Entry 3T0U (X-ray diffraction, 1.90 A resolution); this record covers chains A and B.

# Chain A (and B)
Molecule: Peroxisomal primary amine oxidase
Source organism: Pichia angusta
Notes: EC 1.4.3.21; chain B of this document is another copy of the same molecule, construct and numbering; everything in this record applies to it too
UniProt: P12807 (AMO_PICAN); residues 1-692 here = UniProt positions 1-692
Chain sequence (692 residues; numbered 1 to 692; the number before each row is that of its first residue):
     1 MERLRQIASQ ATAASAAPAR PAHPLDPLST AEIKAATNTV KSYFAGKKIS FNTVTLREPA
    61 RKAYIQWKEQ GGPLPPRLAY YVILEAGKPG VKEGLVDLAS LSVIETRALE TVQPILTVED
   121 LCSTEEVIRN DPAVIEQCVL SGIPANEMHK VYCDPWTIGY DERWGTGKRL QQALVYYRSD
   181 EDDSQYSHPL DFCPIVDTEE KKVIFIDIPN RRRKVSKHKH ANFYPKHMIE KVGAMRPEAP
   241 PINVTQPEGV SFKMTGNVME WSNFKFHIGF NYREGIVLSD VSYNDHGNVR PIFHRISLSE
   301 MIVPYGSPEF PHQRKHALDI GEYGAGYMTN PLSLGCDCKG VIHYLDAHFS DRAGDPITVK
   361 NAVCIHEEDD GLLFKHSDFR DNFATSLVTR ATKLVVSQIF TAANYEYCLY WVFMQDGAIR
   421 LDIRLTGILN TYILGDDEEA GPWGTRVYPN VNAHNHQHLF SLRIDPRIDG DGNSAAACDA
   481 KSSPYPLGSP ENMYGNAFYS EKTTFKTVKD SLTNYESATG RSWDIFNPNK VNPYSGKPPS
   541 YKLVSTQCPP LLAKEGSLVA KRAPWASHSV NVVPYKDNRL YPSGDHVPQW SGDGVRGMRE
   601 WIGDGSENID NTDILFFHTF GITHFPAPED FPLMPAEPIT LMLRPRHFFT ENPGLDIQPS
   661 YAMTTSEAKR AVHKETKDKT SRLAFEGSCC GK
Disordered / not traced: 1-15, 673-692 (chain B: 1-15, 674-681, 692)
Curated features (UniProtKB/Swiss-Prot):
  - active site: Asp-319 (Proton acceptor), Tyr-405 (Schiff-base intermediate with substrate)
  - binding site (substrate): Ala-317 to Met-328, Ala-402 to Tyr-407
  - binding site (Cu cation): His-456, His-458, His-624
  - binding site (Mn(2+)): Asp-465, Asp-613, Ile-614
  - modified residue: Tyr-405 (2',4',5'-topaquinone)
  - glycosylation: Asn-243 (N-linked (GlcNAc...) asparagine)
  - mutagenesis: Asp-319 (D319E: Strongly reduced activity; D319N: Loss of activity)
Disulfide bonds: Cys-338/Cys-364
Metal / ion sites: Cu+: His-456, His-458, His-624

# Chain A / chain B interface
Disulfides between the chains: Cys-122(A)/Cys-690(B)
Pairs across the interface (357):
  Cys-122(A) with Ser-688(B), hydrogen bond (backbone-side chain); Cys-690(B), disulfide; Gly-691(B)
  Glu-125(A) with Arg-380(B), salt bridge; Ser-688(B), hydrogen bond
  Glu-126(A) with Arg-682(B); Gly-687(B)
  Arg-129(A) with Phe-685(B); Glu-686(B), hydrogen bond (side chain-backbone); Gly-687(B), hydrogen bond (side chain-backbone)
  Asn-130(A) with Arg-682(B); Leu-683(B); Ala-684(B), hydrogen bond (side chain-backbone); Phe-685(B), hydrogen bond (side chain-backbone)
  Ala-145(A) with Phe-685(B)
  Met-148(A) with Phe-685(B), hydrophobic
  Tyr-152(A) with Arg-380(B)
  Cys-153(A) with Arg-380(B), hydrogen bond (backbone-side chain)
  Asp-154(A) with Phe-379(B); Arg-380(B), salt bridge
  Pro-155(A) with Phe-379(B)
  Glu-162(A) with Tyr-494(B), hydrogen bond
  Arg-178(A) with Asp-378(B), salt bridge; Arg-380(B)
  Glu-181(A) with Thr-665(B); Ser-666(B); Lys-669(B), salt bridge
  Asp-182(A) with Thr-664(B); Thr-665(B), hydrogen bond (side chain-backbone); Ser-666(B), hydrogen bond
  Gln-185(A) with Arg-380(B)
  Phe-223(A) with Leu-387(B)
  Tyr-224(A) with Thr-385(B); Ser-386(B), hydrogen bond (side chain-backbone); Leu-387(B), hydrophobic; Ala-662(B), hydrophobic; Met-663(B), hydrogen bond (side chain-backbone); Thr-664(B)
  Pro-225(A) with Pro-659(B)
  Met-228(A) with Glu-651(B); Leu-655(B)
  Lys-231(A) with Glu-651(B), salt bridge
  Val-232(A) with His-286(B)
  Met-235(A) with Leu-655(B); Asp-656(B); Ile-657(B); Gln-658(B); Pro-659(B)
  Arg-236(A) with Ser-262(B), hydrogen bond; Asn-263(B); Tyr-283(B); Pro-653(B), hydrogen bond (side chain-backbone); Gly-654(B); Asp-656(B), salt bridge; Ile-657(B); Gln-658(B), hydrogen bond (backbone-side chain)
  Glu-238(A) with Gln-658(B)
  Pro-240(A) with Glu-248(B); Gly-249(B); Val-250(B); Ser-251(B)
  Pro-241(A) with Thr-245(B); Gln-246(B); Glu-248(B)
  Ile-242(A) with Thr-245(B); Gln-246(B); Glu-367(B); Glu-368(B); Thr-392(B)
  Asn-243(A) with Asn-243(B); Val-244(B); Thr-245(B), hydrogen bond (backbone-backbone); Pro-247(B)
  Val-244(A) with Ile-242(B), hydrophobic; Asn-243(B)
  Thr-245(A) with Ile-242(B); Asn-243(B), hydrogen bond (backbone-backbone)
  Gln-246(A) with Pro-241(B); Ile-242(B)
  Pro-247(A) with Asn-243(B)
  Glu-248(A) with Pro-240(B); Pro-241(B)
  Gly-249(A) with Pro-240(B)
  Val-250(A) with Pro-240(B)
  Ser-251(A) with Pro-240(B)
  Ser-262(A) with Arg-236(B), hydrogen bond
  Asn-263(A) with Arg-236(B)
  Tyr-283(A) with Arg-236(B)
  His-286(A) with Val-232(B)
  Pro-304(A) with Phe-498(B)
  Tyr-305(A) with Asn-496(B), hydrogen bond (backbone-side chain)
  Gly-306(A) with Asn-496(B); Ala-497(B); Phe-498(B), hydrogen bond (backbone-backbone)
  Ser-307(A) with Asn-496(B), hydrogen bond (backbone-side chain)
  Pro-308(A) with Glu-491(B); Asn-496(B); Ala-497(B), hydrophobic
  Phe-310(A) with Tyr-494(B)
  Gln-313(A) with Tyr-494(B)
  Met-328(A) with Phe-383(B)
  Thr-329(A) with Phe-383(B)
  Asn-330(A) with Lys-375(B); Phe-383(B)
  Pro-331(A) with Phe-383(B)
  Leu-334(A) with Tyr-661(B)
  Gly-335(A) with Val-388(B)
  Cys-336(A) with Arg-390(B), hydrogen bond (backbone-side chain); Ser-660(B); Tyr-661(B), hydrophobic
  Asp-337(A) with Leu-372(B); Arg-390(B), salt bridge
  Asp-369(A) with Ile-242(B); Lys-339(B), salt bridge
  Asp-370(A) with Arg-424(B), salt bridge
  Gly-371(A) with Arg-424(B)
  Leu-372(A) with Ile-399(B), hydrophobic; Cys-408(B), hydrophobic; Tyr-410(B); Arg-424(B), hydrogen bond (backbone-side chain); Ala-636(B)
  Leu-373(A) with Pro-635(B); Ala-636(B), hydrogen bond (backbone-backbone)
  Phe-374(A) with Thr-426(B); Leu-633(B), hydrophobic; Met-634(B)
  Lys-375(A) with Asn-330(B); Asp-337(B), salt bridge; Glu-406(B); Thr-426(B), hydrogen bond (backbone-side chain); Gly-427(B), hydrogen bond (backbone-backbone)
  His-376(A) with Ala-403(B); Asn-404(B), hydrogen bond (side chain-backbone); Glu-406(B), salt bridge; Ile-428(B); Leu-633(B)
  Ser-377(A) with Thr-401(B); Glu-406(B), hydrogen bond (backbone-side chain)
  Asp-378(A) with Arg-178(B), salt bridge
  Phe-379(A) with Asp-154(B); Pro-155(B)
  Arg-380(A) with Glu-125(B), salt bridge; Tyr-152(B); Cys-153(B), hydrogen bond (side chain-backbone); Asp-154(B), salt bridge; Arg-178(B); Gln-185(B)
  Phe-383(A) with Met-328(B); Thr-329(B); Asn-330(B); Pro-331(B); Thr-401(B)
  Thr-385(A) with Tyr-224(B)
  Ser-386(A) with Tyr-224(B), hydrogen bond (backbone-side chain)
  Leu-387(A) with Phe-223(B); Tyr-224(B); Pro-225(B)
  Arg-390(A) with Cys-336(B), hydrogen bond (side chain-backbone); Asp-337(B), hydrogen bond (side chain-backbone); Lys-339(B)
  Ile-399(A) with Leu-372(B), hydrophobic; Lys-375(B)
  Thr-401(A) with Ser-377(B); Phe-383(B)
  Ala-403(A) with His-376(B)
  Asn-404(A) with His-376(B), hydrogen bond (backbone-side chain)
  Glu-406(A) with Lys-375(B); His-376(B), salt bridge; Ser-377(B), hydrogen bond (side chain-backbone)
  Cys-408(A) with Leu-372(B), hydrophobic
  Tyr-410(A) with Leu-372(B)
  Asp-416(A) with Pro-635(B)
  Arg-424(A) with Asp-370(B), salt bridge; Gly-371(B); Leu-372(B), hydrogen bond (side chain-backbone)
  Thr-426(A) with Phe-374(B); Lys-375(B), hydrogen bond (side chain-backbone)
  Gly-427(A) with Lys-375(B), hydrogen bond (backbone-backbone); His-376(B)
  Ile-428(A) with His-376(B)
  Pro-442(A) with Tyr-499(B)
  Trp-443(A) with Ser-483(B); Ala-497(B), hydrophobic; Phe-498(B)
  Thr-445(A) with Ser-535(B)
  Arg-446(A) with Pro-533(B), hydrogen bond (side chain-backbone); Tyr-534(B), hydrogen bond (side chain-backbone); Ser-535(B), hydrogen bond (backbone-backbone)
  Val-447(A) with Tyr-534(B)
  Tyr-448(A) with Tyr-534(B)
  Pro-449(A) with Tyr-534(B)
  Asn-455(A) with Phe-498(B), hydrogen bond (side chain-backbone); Tyr-499(B)
  His-456(A) with Phe-498(B)
  Gln-457(A) with Phe-498(B)
  Ala-480(A) with Leu-552(B), hydrophobic; Phe-625(B), hydrophobic
  Ser-482(A) with Leu-552(B), hydrogen bond (side chain-backbone); Lys-554(B)
  Ser-483(A) with Trp-443(B); Lys-554(B), hydrogen bond (backbone-side chain)
  Tyr-485(A) with Lys-554(B)
  Leu-487(A) with Glu-555(B); Gly-556(B); Ser-557(B)
  Glu-491(A) with Pro-308(B)
  Asn-492(A) with Lys-554(B)
  Tyr-494(A) with Glu-162(B), hydrogen bond; Phe-310(B); Gln-313(B); Ser-557(B); Leu-558(B)
  Gly-495(A) with Ala-553(B); Lys-554(B), hydrogen bond (backbone-backbone)
  Asn-496(A) with Tyr-305(B), hydrogen bond (side chain-backbone); Gly-306(B); Ser-307(B), hydrogen bond (side chain-backbone); Pro-308(B)
  Ala-497(A) with Gly-306(B); Pro-308(B), hydrophobic; Trp-443(B), hydrophobic
  Phe-498(A) with Pro-304(B); Gly-306(B), hydrogen bond (backbone-backbone); Trp-443(B); Asn-455(B), hydrogen bond (backbone-side chain); His-456(B); Gln-457(B); Leu-552(B), hydrophobic; Thr-623(B); Phe-625(B), hydrophobic
  Tyr-499(A) with Pro-442(B); Trp-443(B), hydrophobic; Asn-455(B); Phe-625(B)
  Ser-500(A) with Phe-625(B)
  Tyr-515(A) with Ser-517(B)
  Glu-516(A) with Ser-517(B)
  Ser-517(A) with Tyr-515(B); Glu-516(B); Ser-517(B), hydrogen bond (backbone-side chain); Pro-550(B)
  Ala-518(A) with Pro-550(B)
  Asn-532(A) with Pro-628(B)
  Pro-533(A) with Arg-446(B), hydrogen bond (backbone-side chain)
  Tyr-534(A) with Arg-446(B), hydrogen bond (backbone-side chain); Val-447(B); Tyr-448(B), hydrophobic; Pro-449(B)
  Ser-535(A) with Thr-445(B); Arg-446(B), hydrogen bond (backbone-backbone); Pro-628(B)
  Thr-546(A) with Thr-546(B), hydrogen bond
  Pro-550(A) with Ser-517(B); Ala-518(B)
  Leu-552(A) with Ser-482(B), hydrogen bond (backbone-side chain); Phe-498(B), hydrophobic
  Ala-553(A) with Gly-495(B)
  Lys-554(A) with Ser-483(B), hydrogen bond (side chain-backbone); Tyr-485(B); Asn-492(B); Gly-495(B), hydrogen bond (backbone-backbone)
  Glu-555(A) with Leu-487(B)
  Gly-556(A) with Leu-487(B)
  Ser-557(A) with Leu-487(B); Tyr-494(B)
  Leu-558(A) with Tyr-494(B)
  Thr-623(A) with Phe-498(B)
  Phe-625(A) with Ala-480(B), hydrophobic; Phe-498(B), hydrophobic; Tyr-499(B); Ser-500(B); Arg-646(B), hydrogen bond (backbone-side chain)
  Pro-626(A) with Arg-646(B)
  Ala-627(A) with Arg-646(B); His-647(B)
  Pro-628(A) with Asn-532(B); Ser-535(B); His-647(B); Phe-649(B); Thr-650(B); Glu-651(B); Asn-652(B)
  Glu-629(A) with Pro-645(B); Arg-646(B); His-647(B), hydrogen bond (side chain-backbone); Phe-648(B), hydrogen bond (side chain-backbone); Phe-649(B), hydrogen bond (side chain-backbone); Glu-651(B); Asn-652(B), hydrogen bond (backbone-backbone)
  Asp-630(A) with Arg-646(B), salt bridge
  Phe-631(A) with Glu-651(B); Asn-652(B), hydrogen bond (backbone-backbone)
  Pro-632(A) with Glu-651(B); Leu-655(B)
  Leu-633(A) with Phe-374(B), hydrophobic; Lys-375(B); His-376(B); Leu-387(B), hydrophobic; Asn-652(B), hydrogen bond (backbone-side chain)
  Met-634(A) with Phe-374(B)
  Pro-635(A) with Leu-373(B); Asp-416(B); Asn-652(B)
  Ala-636(A) with Leu-372(B); Leu-373(B), hydrogen bond (backbone-backbone)
  Glu-637(A) with Arg-644(B), salt bridge
  Arg-644(A) with Glu-637(B), salt bridge
  Pro-645(A) with Glu-629(B)
  Arg-646(A) with Phe-625(B), hydrogen bond (side chain-backbone); Pro-626(B); Ala-627(B); Glu-629(B); Asp-630(B), salt bridge
  His-647(A) with Ala-627(B); Pro-628(B); Glu-629(B), hydrogen bond (backbone-side chain)
  Phe-648(A) with Glu-629(B), hydrogen bond (backbone-side chain)
  Phe-649(A) with Pro-628(B); Glu-629(B), hydrogen bond (backbone-side chain)
  Thr-650(A) with Pro-628(B)
  Glu-651(A) with Met-228(B); Lys-231(B), salt bridge; Pro-628(B); Phe-631(B); Pro-632(B)
  Asn-652(A) with Pro-628(B); Glu-629(B), hydrogen bond (backbone-backbone); Phe-631(B), hydrogen bond (backbone-backbone); Leu-633(B), hydrogen bond (side chain-backbone); Pro-635(B)
  Pro-653(A) with Arg-236(B), hydrogen bond (backbone-side chain)
  Leu-655(A) with Phe-223(B), hydrophobic; Met-228(B); Met-235(B); Pro-632(B); Leu-633(B), hydrophobic
  Asp-656(A) with Met-235(B); Arg-236(B), salt bridge
  Ile-657(A) with Met-235(B); Arg-236(B)
  Gln-658(A) with Met-235(B); Arg-236(B), hydrogen bond (side chain-backbone); Glu-238(B)
  Pro-659(A) with Pro-225(B); Met-235(B)
  Ser-660(A) with Gly-335(B), hydrogen bond (side chain-backbone)
  Tyr-661(A) with Leu-334(B); Gly-335(B)
  Ala-662(A) with Tyr-224(B), hydrophobic
  Met-663(A) with Tyr-224(B), hydrogen bond (backbone-side chain)
  Thr-664(A) with Asp-182(B); Tyr-224(B)
  Thr-665(A) with Glu-181(B); Asp-182(B), hydrogen bond (backbone-side chain)
  Ser-666(A) with Glu-181(B); Asp-182(B), hydrogen bond
  Lys-669(A) with Glu-181(B), salt bridge
Other interface residues (no listed pair), chain A (178 interface residues in all): Ile-135, Asn-146, His-149, Lys-226, Ala-234, Ala-239, Leu-332, Glu-368, Val-388, Thr-392, Gln-415, Lys-481, Pro-484, His-624, Gly-654
Other interface residues (no listed pair), chain B (180 interface residues in all): Lys-226, Ala-234, Pro-237, Cys-338, Asp-369, Gln-415, Lys-481, Pro-484, His-624

# Summary
178 residues of chain A and 180 residues of chain B are in contact, with 1 disulfide bond, 78 hydrogen bonds
and 23 salt bridges. Polar contacts include Glu-125(A)/Arg-380(B), Asp-154(A)/Arg-380(B) and
Arg-178(A)/Asp-378(B).
Chain A and chain B are both Peroxisomal primary amine oxidase (Pichia angusta); the structure, Hansenula
polymorpha copper amine oxidase-1 in complex with Cu(I), was determined by X-ray diffraction together with
3SX1 and 3SXX from the same study.
